4L0I - chains A and C; structure by X-ray diffraction, 2.30 A resolution.

Chain A:
Name: Tankyrase-2
Source organism: Homo sapiens
Notes: EC 2.4.2.30; fragment: C-terminal fragment
UniProtKB: Q9H2K2 (TNKS2_HUMAN); numbering as in UniProt (aligned over 946-1113)
Amino-acid sequence (191 residues; row label = number of the first residue in the row):
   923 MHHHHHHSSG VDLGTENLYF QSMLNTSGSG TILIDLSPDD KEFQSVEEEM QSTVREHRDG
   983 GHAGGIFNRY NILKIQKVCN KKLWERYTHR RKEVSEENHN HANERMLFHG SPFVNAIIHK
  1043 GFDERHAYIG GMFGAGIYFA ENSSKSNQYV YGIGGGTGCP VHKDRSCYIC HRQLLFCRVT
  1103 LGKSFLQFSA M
Unresolved in the structure: 923-951, 1113
Construct notes: expression tag (923-945)
Bound ions: Zn2+: Cys1081, His1084, Cys1089, Cys1092
Small-molecule neighbours: ethyl 4-(4-oxo-4H-chromen-2-yl)benzoate (1UW): Phe1030, His1031, Gly1032, Ser1033, Pro1034, Phe1035, His1048, Ala1049, Tyr1050, Tyr1060, Phe1061, Ala1062, Lys1067, Ser1068, Tyr1071, Ile1075
Curated features (UniProtKB/Swiss-Prot):
  - binding site (Zn(2+)): Cys1081, His1084, Cys1089, Cys1092
  - mutagenesis: Met1054 (M1054V: Loss of activity)

Chain C:
Name: Tankyrase-2
Source organism: Homo sapiens
Notes: EC 2.4.2.30; fragment: C-terminal fragment
UniProtKB: Q9H2K2 (TNKS2_HUMAN); residue numbers follow UniProt; this construct covers 1114-1162
Amino-acid sequence (49 residues; each row starts with the number of its first residue):
  1114 KMAHSPPGHH SVTGRPSVNG LALAEYVIYR GEQAYPEYLI TYQIMRPEG
Unresolved in the structure: 1114, 1162

How chain A and chain C interact:
Pairs across the interface (148):
  Leu958(A) with Tyr1151(C), hydrophobic
  Glu964(A) with Tyr1151(C), hydrogen bond
  Val968(A) with Tyr1151(C), hydrophobic; Ile1153(C), hydrophobic
  Met972(A) with Ile1153(C), hydrophobic; Tyr1155(C), hydrophobic
  Arg977(A) with Leu1134(C); Ala1135(C)
  Gly986(A) with Ile1157(C)
  Ile988(A) with Met1158(C); Pro1160(C)
  Phe989(A) with Ile1157(C), hydrophobic; Met1158(C)
  Asn990(A) with Pro1160(C)
  Arg991(A) with Met1158(C), hydrogen bond (backbone-backbone)
  Tyr992(A) with Tyr1155(C), hydrophobic; Gln1156(C); Met1158(C)
  Asn993(A) with Tyr1155(C); Gln1156(C), hydrogen bond (backbone-backbone); Met1158(C)
  Ile994(A) with Thr1154(C); Tyr1155(C), hydrophobic
  Leu995(A) with Thr1154(C), hydrogen bond (backbone-backbone); Gln1156(C)
  Lys996(A) with Leu1152(C); Ile1153(C); Thr1154(C), hydrogen bond (backbone-backbone)
  Ile997(A) with Tyr1151(C), hydrophobic; Leu1152(C)
  Gln998(A) with Glu1150(C); Tyr1151(C); Leu1152(C), hydrogen bond (backbone-backbone)
  Lys999(A) with Glu1150(C)
  Val1000(A) with Tyr1148(C), hydrogen bond (backbone-side chain); Pro1149(C); Glu1150(C), hydrogen bond (backbone-backbone)
  Cys1001(A) with Tyr1148(C)
  Asn1002(A) with Tyr1148(C), hydrogen bond (backbone-side chain)
  Leu1005(A) with Tyr1148(C), hydrophobic
  Trp1006(A) with Tyr1148(C); Glu1150(C)
  Arg1008(A) with Glu1145(C)
  Tyr1009(A) with Glu1145(C); Gln1146(C); Ala1147(C); Tyr1148(C)
  Arg1012(A) with His1123(C); Arg1143(C); Glu1145(C); Gln1146(C), hydrogen bond
  Val1016(A) with His1123(C)
  Glu1019(A) with His1123(C), salt bridge
  Arg1027(A) with Tyr1139(C), hydrogen bond
  Leu1029(A) with Tyr1139(C), hydrophobic
  Phe1044(A) with Gly1144(C); Ala1147(C), hydrophobic
  Glu1046(A) with Met1115(C)
  Phe1055(A) with Val1125(C), hydrophobic; Gly1127(C); Tyr1142(C), hydrogen bond (backbone-side chain)
  Ala1057(A) with Met1115(C); Ala1116(C), hydrogen bond (backbone-backbone); Tyr1142(C)
  Gly1058(A) with Val1140(C); Ile1141(C)
  Ile1059(A) with Tyr1139(C); Val1140(C); Ile1141(C), hydrogen bond (backbone-backbone)
  Tyr1060(A) with Tyr1139(C); Val1140(C), hydrophobic
  Phe1061(A) with Glu1138(C); Tyr1139(C), hydrogen bond (backbone-backbone); Ile1141(C), hydrophobic; Ala1147(C), hydrophobic
  Glu1063(A) with Leu1136(C); Ala1137(C), hydrogen bond (backbone-backbone); Tyr1139(C), hydrogen bond
  Asn1064(A) with Ala1135(C); Leu1136(C), hydrogen bond (side chain-backbone)
  Lys1067(A) with Glu1138(C)
  Asn1069(A) with Tyr1155(C), hydrogen bond; Ile1157(C)
  Val1072(A) with Tyr1155(C)
  Ser1088(A) with Ile1157(C)
  Cys1089(A) with Ile1157(C)
  Tyr1090(A) with Gln1156(C); Ile1157(C); Met1158(C); Arg1159(C)
  Ile1091(A) with Gln1156(C), hydrogen bond (backbone-side chain)
  Cys1092(A) with Gln1156(C)
  His1093(A) with Tyr1155(C); Gln1156(C)
  Arg1094(A) with Ile1153(C); Thr1154(C); Tyr1155(C), hydrogen bond (backbone-backbone); Ile1157(C)
  Gln1095(A) with Leu1152(C); Ile1153(C); Thr1154(C), hydrogen bond; Tyr1155(C)
  Leu1096(A) with Tyr1151(C); Leu1152(C); Ile1153(C), hydrogen bond (backbone-backbone); Tyr1155(C)
  Leu1097(A) with Pro1149(C), hydrophobic; Tyr1151(C); Leu1152(C), hydrophobic
  Phe1098(A) with Glu1150(C), hydrogen bond (backbone-backbone); Tyr1151(C), hydrogen bond (backbone-backbone)
  Cys1099(A) with Tyr1148(C); Pro1149(C), hydrophobic
  Arg1100(A) with Gln1146(C); Ala1147(C); Tyr1148(C), hydrogen bond (backbone-backbone); Glu1150(C), salt bridge
  Val1101(A) with Ile1141(C), hydrophobic; Gln1146(C)
  Thr1102(A) with Gln1146(C), hydrogen bond (backbone-backbone)
  Leu1103(A) with His1123(C); Ser1124(C), hydrogen bond (backbone-side chain); Tyr1139(C), hydrophobic
  Gly1104(A) with His1123(C)
  Lys1105(A) with Gly1121(C); His1122(C); His1123(C), hydrogen bond (backbone-backbone); Ser1124(C)
  Ser1106(A) with His1122(C); Ser1124(C), hydrogen bond; Val1125(C); Thr1126(C), hydrogen bond
  Phe1107(A) with Pro1119(C), hydrophobic; His1122(C); Ser1124(C), hydrogen bond (backbone-backbone); Val1125(C); Thr1126(C), hydrogen bond (backbone-backbone)
  Leu1108(A) with Thr1126(C); Arg1128(C)
  Gln1109(A) with Thr1126(C), hydrogen bond (backbone-backbone); Gly1127(C); Arg1128(C), hydrogen bond (backbone-backbone)
  Phe1110(A) with Arg1128(C)
  Ser1111(A) with Arg1128(C), hydrogen bond (backbone-backbone); Pro1129(C); Ser1130(C), hydrogen bond (backbone-backbone); Val1131(C)
  Ala1112(A) with Val1131(C), hydrophobic
Other interface residues (no listed pair), chain A (80 interface residues in all): Leu955, Thr975, Gly987, Glu1015, Asn1020, Met1028, Phe1030, Ile1039, Ile1040, Asp1045, Ala1049, Ala1062
Other interface residues (no listed pair), chain C (43 interface residues in all): Asn1132, Glu1161

In short:
The interface between chain A and chain C involves 80 residues on one side and 43 on the other, with 37
hydrogen bonds and 2 salt bridges. Polar pairs include Glu1019(A)-His1123(C), Arg1100(A)-Glu1150(C) and
Glu964(A)-Tyr1151(C). Ligands of chain A: ethyl 4-(4-oxo-4H-chromen-2-yl)benzoate.
Here chain A is Tankyrase-2 and chain C is Tankyrase-2, both from Homo sapiens. Entry 4L0I (Tankyrase 2
catalytic domain in complex with ethyl 4-(4-oxo-4H-chromen-2-yl)benzoate) was determined by X-ray diffraction
together with 4KZL, 4KZQ, 4KZU, 4L09, 4L0B, 4L0S and 10 further entries from the same study.
